Entry 4UB4 (X-ray diffraction, 1.95 A resolution); this record covers chains A and P of the 4 polymer chains in the assembly.

== Chain A ==
Molecule: DNA polymerase beta
Source organism: Homo sapiens
Notes: EC 2.7.7.7, 4.2.99.-
Reference sequence: P06746 (DPOLB_HUMAN); residue numbers follow UniProt; this construct covers 1-335
Chain sequence (335 residues; row label = number of the first residue in the row):
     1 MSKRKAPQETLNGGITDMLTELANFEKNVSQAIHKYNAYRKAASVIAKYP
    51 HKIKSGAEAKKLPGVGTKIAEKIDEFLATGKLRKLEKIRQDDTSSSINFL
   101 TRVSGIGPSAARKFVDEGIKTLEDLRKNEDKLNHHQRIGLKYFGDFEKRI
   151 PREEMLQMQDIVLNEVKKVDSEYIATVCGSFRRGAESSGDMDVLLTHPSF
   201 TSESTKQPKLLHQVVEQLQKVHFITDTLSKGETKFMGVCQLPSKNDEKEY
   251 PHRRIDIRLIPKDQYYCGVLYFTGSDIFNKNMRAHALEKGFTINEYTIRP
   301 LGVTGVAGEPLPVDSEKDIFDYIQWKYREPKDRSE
Not modelled in the structure: 1-9
Metal / ion sites: Ca2+ site 1: Asp-190, Asp-192, Asp-256 (together with 2'-deoxyguanosine-5'-triphosphate) (shared with DC10(P) of chain P); Ca2+ site 2: Asp-190, Asp-192 (together with 2'-deoxyguanosine-5'-triphosphate)
Small-molecule neighbours: 2'-deoxyguanosine-5'-triphosphate (DGT): Arg-149, Gly-179, Ser-180, Arg-183, Ser-187, Ser-188, Gly-189, Asp-190, Asp-192, Tyr-271, Phe-272, Thr-273, Gly-274, Ser-275, Asp-276, Asn-279, Arg-283
Swiss-Prot annotation at these positions:
  - region: Arg-183 to Asp-192 (DNA-binding)
  - active site: Lys-72 (Nucleophile)
  - binding site (K(+)): Lys-60, Leu-62, Val-65, Thr-101, Val-103, Ile-106
  - binding site (Na(+)): Lys-60, Leu-62, Val-65, Thr-101, Val-103, Ile-106
  - binding site (dATP): Arg-149, Ser-180, Arg-183, Gly-189, Asp-190
  - binding site (dCTP): Arg-149, Ser-180, Arg-183, Gly-189, Asp-190
  - binding site (dGTP): Arg-149, Ser-180, Arg-183, Gly-189, Asp-190, Asp-192
  - binding site (dTTP): Arg-149, Ser-180, Arg-183, Gly-189, Asp-190
  - binding site (Mg(2+)): Asp-190, Asp-192, Asp-256
  - modified residue: Lys-72 (N6-acetyllysine), Arg-83 (Omega-N-methylarginine), Arg-152 (Omega-N-methylarginine)
  - cross-link (Glycyl lysine isopeptide (Lys-Gly)): Lys-41 (interchain with G-Cter in ubiquitin), Lys-61 (interchain with G-Cter in ubiquitin), Lys-81 (interchain with G-Cter in ubiquitin)
  - natural variant: Leu-22 (L22P: Found in a gastric cancer sample; uncertain significance), Tyr-39 (Y39C: Found in a gastric cancer sample; uncertain significance), Gly-118 (G118V: Decreased DNA-directed DNA polymerase activity), Arg-137 (R137Q: Decreased function in base-excision repair), Arg-149 (R149I: Decreased DNA-directed DNA polymerase activity), Asp-160 (D160N: Found in a gastric cancer sample; uncertain significance), Cys-239 (C239R: Found in a gastric cancer sample; uncertain significance), Lys-289 (K289M: Found in a colon cancer sample; uncertain significance), Asn-294 (N294D: Found in a gastric cancer sample; uncertain significance), Glu-295 (E295K: Found in a gastric cancer sample; uncertain significance)
  - mutagenesis: Phe-25 (F25W: No effect on 5'-dRP lyase activity. Decreased ssDNA binding), His-34 (H34G: Decreased 5'-dRP lyase activity. Decreased ssDNA binding), Lys-35 (K35A: Decreased 5'-dRP lyase activity. Decreased ssDNA binding. Loss of 5'-dRP lyase activity; when associated with A-68 and A-72. Decreased ssDNA binding; when associated with A-68 and A-72 ...), Tyr-39 (Y39F: No effect on 5'-dRP lyase activity; Y39Q: Abolishes DNA polymerase and 5'-dRP lyase activity), Lys-41 (K41R: Abolishes ubiquitination; when associated with R-61 and R-81), Lys-60 (K60A: Decreased 5'-dRP lyase activity. Decreased ssDNA binding), Lys-61 (K61R: Abolishes ubiquitination; when associated with R-41 and R-81), Lys-68 (K68A: No effect on 5'-dRP lyase activity. Decreased ssDNA binding. Loss of 5'-dRP lyase activity; when associated with A-35 and A-72. Decreased ssDNA binding; when associated with A-35 and A-72 ...), Glu-71 (E71Q: No effect on 5'-dRP lyase activity. No effect on structure shown by circular dichroism. No effect on ssDNA binding), Lys-72 (K72A: Severely reduced 5'-dRP lyase activity. Does not affect ssDNA binding. Loss of 5'-dRP lyase activity; when associated with A-35 and A-68. Decreased ssDNA binding ...), Glu-75 (E75A: Slightly decreased 5'-dRP lyase activity. Decreased ssDNA binding. No effect on structure shown by circular dichroism), Lys-81 (K81R: Abolishes ubiquitination; when associated with R-41 and R-61), 5 further mutagenesis entries in UniProt

== Chain P ==
Molecule: 10-nt DNA strand
Sequence (10 nucleotides; row label = number of the first residue in the row):
     1 GCTGATGCGC
Metal / ion sites: Ca2+: DC10 (together with 2'-deoxyguanosine-5'-triphosphate) (shared with Asp-190(A), Asp-192(A), Asp-256(A) of chain A)

== How chain A and chain P interact ==
Pairs across the interface (17):
  Val-103(A) / DG9(P)  phosphate contact
  Ser-104(A) / DG9(P)  phosphate contact
  Gly-105(A) / DC8(P)  phosphate contact
  Gly-105(A) / DG9(P)  hydrogen bond to the phosphate
  Ile-106(A) / DG9(P)  phosphate contact
  Gly-107(A) / DC8(P)  hydrogen bond to the phosphate
  Pro-108(A) / DC8(P)  phosphate contact
  Ser-109(A) / DG7(P)  phosphate contact
  Ser-109(A) / DC8(P)  hydrogen bond to the phosphate
  Ala-110(A) / DC8(P)  hydrogen bond to the phosphate
  His-135(A) / DG9(P)  sugar contact
  Asp-192(A) / DC10(P)  phosphate contact
  Met-236(A) / DG9(P)  phosphate contact
  Met-236(A) / DC10(P)  sugar contact
  Arg-254(A) / DC10(P)  salt bridge to the phosphate
  Asp-256(A) / DC10(P)  phosphate contact
  Tyr-271(A) / DC10(P)  hydrogen bond to the base
Interface residues without a listed pair, chain A (17 interface residues in all): Lys-27, Asp-190, Phe-272

== In short ==
The interface between chain A and chain P involves 17 residues on one side and 4 on the other; the contacts
include 5 hydrogen bonds and 1 salt bridge. Polar contacts include Tyr-271(A)/DC10(P), Gly-105(A)/DG9(P) and
Gly-107(A)/DC8(P). Ligands of chain A: 2'-deoxyguanosine-5'-triphosphate.
Chain A is DNA polymerase beta (Homo sapiens) and chain P is a 10-nt DNA strand; the structure, DNA polymerase
beta substrate complex with a templating cytosine and incoming dGTP, 0 s, was determined by X-ray diffraction
(same publication as 4UAW, 4UAY, 4UAZ, 4UB1, 4UB2, 4UB3 and 3 further entries).
